PDB entry 6NKY | X-ray diffraction, 2.09 A resolution | chains P and A of the 4 polymer chains in the assembly

== Chain P ==
Molecule: 10-nt DNA strand
Sequence (10 nucleotides; row label = number of the first residue in the row):
     1 GCTGATGCTX
Modified / non-standard residues: 2DT (3'-deoxythymidine-5'-monophosphate) at position 10
Metal / ion sites: Na+: DT9 (shared with Thr101(A), Val103(A), Ile106(A) of chain A)

== Chain A ==
Molecule: DNA polymerase beta
From: Homo sapiens
Notes: EC 2.7.7.7, 4.2.99.-
Reference sequence: P06746 (DPOLB_HUMAN); residue numbers follow UniProt; this construct covers 1-335
Amino-acid sequence (335 residues; numbered 1 to 335; the number before each row is that of its first residue):
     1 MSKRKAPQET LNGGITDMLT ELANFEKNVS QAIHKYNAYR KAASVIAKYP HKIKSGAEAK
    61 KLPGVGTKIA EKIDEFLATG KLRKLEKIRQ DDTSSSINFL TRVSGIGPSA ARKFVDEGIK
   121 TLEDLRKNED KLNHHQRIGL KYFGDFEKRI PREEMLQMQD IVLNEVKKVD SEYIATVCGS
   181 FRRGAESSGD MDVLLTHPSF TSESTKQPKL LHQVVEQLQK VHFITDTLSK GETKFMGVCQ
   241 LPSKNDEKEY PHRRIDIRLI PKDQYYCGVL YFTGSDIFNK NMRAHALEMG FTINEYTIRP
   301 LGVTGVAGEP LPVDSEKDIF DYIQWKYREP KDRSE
Disordered / not traced: 1-9
Construct notes: engineered mutation Met289 (Lys in P06746)
Metal / ion sites: Na+ site 1: Lys60, Leu62, Val65 (shared with 1 residue of chain D); Na+ site 2: Thr101, Val103, Ile106 (shared with DT9(P) of chain P); Mg2+: Asp190, Asp192 (together with GFH); Na+ site 3: Asp190, Asp192, Asp256 (together with GFH)
Residues lining bound ligands: GFH (2'-deoxy-5'-O-[(R)-{[(R)-[(R)-fluoro(phosphono)methyl](hydroxy)phosphoryl]oxy}(hydroxy)phosphoryl]guanosine): Arg149, Gly179, Ser180, Arg183, Ser188, Gly189, Asp190, Asp192, Tyr271, Phe272, Thr273, Gly274, Ser275, Asp276, Asn279, Arg283
UniProt features mapped onto this chain:
  - region: Arg183 to Asp192 (DNA-binding)
  - active site: Lys72 (Nucleophile)
  - binding site (K(+)): Lys60, Leu62, Val65, Thr101, Val103, Ile106
  - binding site (Na(+)): Lys60, Leu62, Val65, Thr101, Val103, Ile106
  - binding site (dATP): Arg149, Ser180, Arg183, Gly189, Asp190
  - binding site (dCTP): Arg149, Ser180, Arg183, Gly189, Asp190
  - binding site (dGTP): Arg149, Ser180, Arg183, Gly189, Asp190, Asp192
  - binding site (dTTP): Arg149, Ser180, Arg183, Gly189, Asp190
  - binding site (Mg(2+)): Asp190, Asp192, Asp256
  - modified residue: Lys72 (N6-acetyllysine), Arg83 (Omega-N-methylarginine), Arg152 (Omega-N-methylarginine)
  - cross-link (Glycyl lysine isopeptide (Lys-Gly)): Lys41 (interchain with G-Cter in ubiquitin), Lys61 (interchain with G-Cter in ubiquitin), Lys81 (interchain with G-Cter in ubiquitin)

== How chain P and chain A interact ==
Contacting residue pairs (16; chain P residue first):
  DG7(P) with Ser109(A), phosphate contact
  DC8(P) with Gly105(A), phosphate contact; Ile106(A), phosphate contact; Gly107(A), hydrogen bond to the phosphate; Pro108(A), phosphate contact; Ser109(A), hydrogen bond to the phosphate; Ala110(A), hydrogen bond to the phosphate
  DT9(P) with Val103(A), phosphate contact; Ser104(A), phosphate contact; Gly105(A), hydrogen bond to the phosphate; Ile106(A), phosphate contact; His135(A), sugar contact
  2DT_10(P) with Met236(A), sugar contact; Arg254(A), salt bridge to the phosphate; Asp256(A), sugar contact; Tyr271(A), base contact
Other interface residues (no listed pair), chain A (15 interface residues in all): Lys234, Phe272

== Overview ==
Chain P and chain A form an interface of 4 and 15 residues respectively, with 4 hydrogen bonds and 1 salt
bridge. Polar contacts include DC8(P)-Gly107(A), DC8(P)-Ser109(A) and DC8(P)-Ala110(A). Chain A binds compound
GFH.
Here chain P is a 10-nt DNA strand and chain A is DNA polymerase beta (Homo sapiens). Entry 6NKY (Ternary
complex crystal structure of K289M variant of DNA polymerase Beta with "hot-spot sequence" with beta-gamma
...) was determined by X-ray diffraction together with 6NKR, 6NKS, 6NKT, 6NKU, 6NKV, 6NKW and 3 further
entries from the same study.
